Entry 6UU4 (X-ray diffraction, 4.30 A resolution (low resolution: residue-level contacts below are approximate; hydrogen-bond / salt-bridge calls are withheld)); this record covers chains DDD and 222 of the 9 polymer chains in the assembly.

== Chain DDD ==
Protein: DNA-directed RNA polymerase subunit beta'
Source organism: Escherichia coli
Notes: EC 2.7.7.6
UniProt: P0A8T7 (RPOC_ECOLI); residue numbers follow UniProt; this construct covers 1-1407
Amino-acid sequence (1407 residues; numbered 1 to 1407; the number before each row is that of its first residue):
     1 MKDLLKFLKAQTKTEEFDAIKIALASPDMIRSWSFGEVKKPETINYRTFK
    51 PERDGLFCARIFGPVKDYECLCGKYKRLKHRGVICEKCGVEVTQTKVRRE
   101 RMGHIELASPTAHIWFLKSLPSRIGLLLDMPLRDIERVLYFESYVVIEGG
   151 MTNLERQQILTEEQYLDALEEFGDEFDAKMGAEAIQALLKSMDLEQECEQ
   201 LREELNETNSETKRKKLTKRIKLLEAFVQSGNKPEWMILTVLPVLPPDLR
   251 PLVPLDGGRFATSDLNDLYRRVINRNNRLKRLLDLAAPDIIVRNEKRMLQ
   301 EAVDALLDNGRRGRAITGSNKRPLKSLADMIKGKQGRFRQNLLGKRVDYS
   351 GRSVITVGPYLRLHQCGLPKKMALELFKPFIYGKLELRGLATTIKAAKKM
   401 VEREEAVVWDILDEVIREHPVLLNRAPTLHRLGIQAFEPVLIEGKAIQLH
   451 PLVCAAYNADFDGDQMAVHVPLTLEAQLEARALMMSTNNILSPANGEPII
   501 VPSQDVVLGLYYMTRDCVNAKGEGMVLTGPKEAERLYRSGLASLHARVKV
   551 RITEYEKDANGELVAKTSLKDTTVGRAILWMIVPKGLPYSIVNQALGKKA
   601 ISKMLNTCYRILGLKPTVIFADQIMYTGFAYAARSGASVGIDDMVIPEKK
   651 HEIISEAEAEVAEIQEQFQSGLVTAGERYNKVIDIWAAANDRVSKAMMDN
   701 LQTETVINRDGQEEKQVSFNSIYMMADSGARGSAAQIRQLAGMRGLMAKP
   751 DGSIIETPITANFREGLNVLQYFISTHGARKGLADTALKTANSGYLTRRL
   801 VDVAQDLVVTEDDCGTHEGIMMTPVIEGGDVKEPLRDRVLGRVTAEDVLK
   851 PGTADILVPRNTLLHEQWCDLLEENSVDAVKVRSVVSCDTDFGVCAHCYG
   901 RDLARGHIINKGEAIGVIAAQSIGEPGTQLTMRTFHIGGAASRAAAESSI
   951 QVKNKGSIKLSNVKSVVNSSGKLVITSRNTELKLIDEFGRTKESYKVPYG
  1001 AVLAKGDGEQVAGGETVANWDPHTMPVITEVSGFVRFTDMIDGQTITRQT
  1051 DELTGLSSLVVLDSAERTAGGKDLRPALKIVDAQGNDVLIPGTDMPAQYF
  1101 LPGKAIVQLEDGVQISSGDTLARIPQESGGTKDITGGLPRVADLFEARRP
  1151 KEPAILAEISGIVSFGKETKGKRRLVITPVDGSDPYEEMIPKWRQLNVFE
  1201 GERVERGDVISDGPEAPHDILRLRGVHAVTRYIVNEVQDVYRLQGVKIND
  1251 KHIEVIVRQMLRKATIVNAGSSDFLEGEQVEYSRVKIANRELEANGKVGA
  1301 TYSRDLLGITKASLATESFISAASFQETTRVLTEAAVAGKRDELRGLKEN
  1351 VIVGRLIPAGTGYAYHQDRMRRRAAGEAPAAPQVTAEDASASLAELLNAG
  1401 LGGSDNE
Unresolved in the structure: 1-14, 932-943, 1377-1407
Ion coordination: Zn2+ site 1: Cys70, Cys72, Cys85, Cys88; Mg2+: Asp460, Asp462, Asp464 (shared with 1 residue of chain 333); Zn2+ site 2: Cys814, Cys888, Cys895
Ligand contacts: GTP: Pro427, Asn458, Asp460, Asp462, Arg731, Thr786
Swiss-Prot annotation at these positions:
  - binding site (Zn(2+)): Cys70, Cys72, Cys85, Cys88, Cys814, Cys888, Cys895, Cys898
  - binding site (Mg(2+)): Asp460, Asp462, Asp464
  - modified residue: Lys983 (N6-acetyllysine)
  - mutagenesis: Gln504 (Q504P: Resistant to antibiotics salinamide A and B), Asn690 (N690D: Resistant to antibiotics salinamide A and B), Met697 (M697V: Resistant to antibiotics salinamide A and B), Ala735 (A735T: Resistant to antibiotics salinamide A and B), Arg738 (R738C/H/P/S: Resistant to antibiotics salinamide A and B), Ala748 (A748E: Resistant to antibiotics salinamide A and B), Pro758 (P758S/T: Resistant to antibiotics salinamide A and B), Phe763 (F763C: Resistant to antibiotics salinamide A and B), Ser775 (S775A: Resistant to antibiotics salinamide A and B), Ala779 (A779T/V: Resistant to antibiotics salinamide A and B), Arg780 (R780C: Resistant to antibiotics salinamide A and B), Gly782 (G782A/C: Resistant to antibiotics salinamide A and B), 1 further mutagenesis entry in UniProt

== Chain 222 ==
Molecule: Synthetic DNA 50-MER (promoter template strand)
Sequence (50 nucleotides; row label = number of the first residue in the row):
     3 TCCGCGTCAGACTCGTAGGATTATAGCATACGTGAGGTGGGATGTCAAGG
Unresolved in the structure: 38-52

== Chain DDD / chain 222 interface ==
Contacting residue pairs (27; chain DDD residue first):
  Arg259(DDD) with DG21(222); DA22(222)
  Arg311(DDD) with DC10(222)
  Ser319(DDD) with DA22(222); DT23(222)
  Asn320(DDD) with DA22(222)
  Lys332(DDD) with DC10(222)
  Lys334(DDD) with DA13(222); DC14(222)
  Arg339(DDD) with DG12(222)
  Arg346(DDD) with DC16(222)
  Arg352(DDD) with DC16(222)
  Ala426(DDD) with DC14(222); DT15(222)
  Pro427(DDD) with DC14(222)
  Thr790(DDD) with DA13(222)
  Ala791(DDD) with DG12(222); DA13(222)
  Gly794(DDD) with DA13(222)
  Tyr795(DDD) with DA11(222); DG12(222)
  Arg798(DDD) with DG12(222)
  Gln1326(DDD) with DA11(222)
  Glu1327(DDD) with DC10(222); DA11(222)
  Arg1330(DDD) with DT9(222); DC10(222)
Also at the interface, not in a pair above, chain DDD (22 interface residues in all): Ala787, Thr1328, Thr1329
Also at the interface, not in a pair above, chain 222 (12 interface residues in all): DG17

== Overview ==
The interface between chain DDD and chain 222 involves 22 residues on one side and 12 on the other. Ligands of
chain DDD: GTP. Curated annotation (UniProt) lists 8 Zn2+-binding residues, 3 Mg2+-binding residues and 13
mutagenesis sites on chain DDD.
Here chain DDD is DNA-directed RNA polymerase subunit beta' (Escherichia coli) and chain 222 is Synthetic DNA
50-MER (promoter template strand). Entry 6UU4 (E. coli sigma-S transcription initiation complex with a 3-nt
RNA ("old" crystal soaked with GTP and ...) was determined by X-ray diffraction, deposited together with 6UTV,
6UTW, 6UTX, 6UTY, 6UTZ, 6UU0 and 11 further entries.
